PDB entry 9DUL | electron microscopy, 2.56 A resolution | chains A and L of the 21 polymer chains in the assembly

# Chain A
Molecule: 16S rRNA
Source organism: Escherichia coli
Sequence (1533 nucleotides; numbered 2 to 1534; the number before each row is that of its first residue):
     2 AAUUGAAGAG UUUGAUCAUG GCUCAGAUUG AACGCUGGCG GCAGGCCUAA CACAUGCAAG
    62 UCGAACGGUA ACAGGAAGAA GCUUGCUUCU UUGCUGACGA GUGGCGGACG GGUGAGUAAU
   122 GUCUGGGAAA CUGCCUGAUG GAGGGGGAUA ACUACUGGAA ACGGUAGCUA AUACCGCAUA
   182 ACGUCGCAAG ACCAAAGAGG GGGACCUUCG GGCCUCUUGC CAUCGGAUGU GCCCAGAUGG
   242 GAUUAGCUAG UAGGUGGGGU AACGGCUCAC CUAGGCGACG AUCCCUAGCU GGUCUGAGAG
   302 GAUGACCAGC CACACUGGAA CUGAGACACG GUCCAGACUC CUACGGGAGG CAGCAGUGGG
   362 GAAUAUUGCA CAAUGGGCGC AAGCCUGAUG CAGCCAUGCC GCGUGUAUGA AGAAGGCCUU
   422 CGGGUUGUAA AGUACUUUCA GCGGGGAGGA AGGGAGUAAA GUUAAUACCU UUGCUCAUUG
   482 ACGUUACCCG CAGAAGAAGC ACCGGCUAAC UCCGUGCCAG CAGCCXCGGU AAUACGGAGG
   542 GUGCAAGCGU UAAUCGGAAU UACUGGGCGU AAAGCGCACG CAGGCGGUUU GUUAAGUCAG
   602 AUGUGAAAUC CCCGGGCUCA ACCUGGGAAC UGCAUCUGAU ACUGGCAAGC UUGAGUCUCG
   662 UAGAGGGGGG UAGAAUUCCA GGUGUAGCGG UGAAAUGCGU AGAGAUCUGG AGGAAUACCG
   722 GUGGCGAAGG CGGCCCCCUG GACGAAGACU GACGCUCAGG UGCGAAAGCG UGGGGAGCAA
   782 ACAGGAUUAG AUACCCUGGU AGUCCACGCC GUAAACGAUG UCGACUUGGA GGUUGUGCCC
   842 UUGAGGCGUG GCUUCCGGAG CUAACGCGUU AAGUCGACCG CCUGGGGAGU ACGGCCGCAA
   902 GGUUAAAACU CAAAUGAAUU GACGGGGGCC CGCACAAGCG GUGGAGCAUG UGGUUUAAUU
   962 CGAUCXAACG CGAAGAACCU UACCUGGUCU UGACAUCCAC GGAAGUUUUC AGAGAUGAGA
  1022 AUGUGCCUUC GGGAACCGUG AGACAGGUGC UGCAUGGCUG UCGUCAGCUC GUGUUGUGAA
  1082 AUGUUGGGUU AAGUCCCGCA ACGAGCGCAA CCCUUAUCCU UUGUUGCCAG CGGUCCGGCC
  1142 GGGAACUCAA AGGAGACUGC CAGUGAUAAA CUGGAGGAAG GUGGGGAUGA CGUCAAGUCA
  1202 UCAUGGCCCU UACGACCAGG GCUACACACG UGCUACAAUG GCGCAUACAA AGAGAAGCGA
  1262 CCUCGCGAGA GCAAGCGGAC CUCAUAAAGU GCGUCGUAGU CCGGAUUGGA GUCUGCAACU
  1322 CGACUCCAUG AAGUCGGAAU CGCUAGUAAU CGUGGAUCAG AAUGCCACGG UGAAUACGUU
  1382 CCCGGGCCUU GUACACACCG CCCGUXACAC CAUGGGAGUG GGUUGCAAAA GAAGUAGGUA
  1442 GCUUAACCUU CGGGAGGGCG CUUACCACUU UGUGAUUCAU GACUGGGGUG AAGUCGUAAC
  1502 AAGGUAACCG UAGGGGAACC UGCGGUUGGA UCA
Unresolved in the structure: 205-213, 841-845, 1207, 1516
Differences from the reference sequence: conflict C966 (G493406 in 2852408577)
Modified positions: PSU (pseudouridine-5'-monophosphate) at position 516, G7M (N7-methyl-guanosine-5'-monophosphate) at position 527, 5MC (5-methylcytidine-5'-monophosphate) at position 967, 4OC (4n,o2'-methylcytidine-5'-monophosphate) at position 1402, 5MC (5-methylcytidine-5'-monophosphate) at position 1407, UR3 (3-methyluridine-5'-monophoshate) at position 1498, MA6 (6N-dimethyladenosine-5'-monophoshate) at position 1518, MA6 (6N-dimethyladenosine-5'-monophoshate) at position 1519

# Chain L
Protein: Small ribosomal subunit protein uS12
Source organism: Escherichia coli
UniProtKB: A0A0F1AUC4 (A0A0F1AUC4_9ENTR); residue numbers follow UniProt; this construct covers 1-124
Amino-acid sequence (124 residues; row label = number of the first residue in the row):
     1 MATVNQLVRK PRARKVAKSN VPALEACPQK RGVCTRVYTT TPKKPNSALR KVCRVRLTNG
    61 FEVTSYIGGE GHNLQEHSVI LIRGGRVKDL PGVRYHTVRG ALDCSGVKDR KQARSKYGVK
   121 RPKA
Unresolved in the structure: 1
Modified positions: Asp89 ((3R)-3-(methylsulfanyl)-L-aspartic acid; D2T)

# Interface between chain A and chain L
Residue-residue contacts - 116 pairs, chain A then chain L:
  A33(A) - Pro28(L)  sugar contact
  A33(A) - Gln29(L)  hydrogen bond to the sugar
  C34(A) - Gln29(L)  hydrogen bond to the sugar
  C34(A) - Val98(L)  sugar contact
  G35(A) - Ser115(L)  hydrogen bond to the sugar
  G35(A) - Gly118(L)  sugar contact
  C36(A) - Arg114(L)  sugar contact
  C36(A) - Ser115(L)  sugar contact
  C36(A) - Lys120(L)  salt bridge to the phosphate
  C36(A) - Arg121(L)  phosphate contact
  U37(A) - Lys120(L)  salt bridge to the phosphate
  U37(A) - Arg121(L)  phosphate contact
  G302(A) - Arg14(L)  phosphate contact
  A303(A) - Arg14(L)  salt bridge to the phosphate
  G362(A) - Arg31(L)  salt bridge to the phosphate
  G362(A) - Thr58(L)  phosphate contact
  A363(A) - Cys27(L)  base contact
  A363(A) - Pro28(L)  base contact
  A363(A) - Gln29(L)  base contact
  A363(A) - Lys30(L)  phosphate contact
  A363(A) - Arg31(L)  salt bridge to the phosphate
  A363(A) - Leu81(L)  sugar contact
  G500(A) - Arg121(L)  salt bridge to the phosphate
  C501(A) - Arg114(L)  salt bridge to the phosphate
  C501(A) - Ser115(L)  hydrogen bond to the phosphate
  C501(A) - Arg121(L)  salt bridge to the phosphate
  A502(A) - Ala113(L)  hydrogen bond to the phosphate
  A502(A) - Arg114(L)  hydrogen bond to the phosphate
  A502(A) - Ser115(L)  hydrogen bond to the phosphate
  A502(A) - Lys116(L)  hydrogen bond to the phosphate
  C503(A) - Ala113(L)  phosphate contact
  C503(A) - Lys116(L)  salt bridge to the phosphate
  C518(A) - Pro45(L)  base contact
  C518(A) - Ser47(L)  phosphate contact
  C519(A) - Ser47(L)  phosphate contact
  C519(A) - Ala48(L)  phosphate contact
  A520(A) - Ala48(L)  phosphate contact
  A520(A) - Leu49(L)  hydrogen bond to the phosphate
  A520(A) - Lys51(L)  salt bridge to the phosphate
  A520(A) - Glu70(L)  sugar contact
  G521(A) - Arg50(L)  hydrogen bond to the base
  G521(A) - Gly69(L)  phosphate contact
  G521(A) - Glu70(L)  phosphate contact
  G521(A) - Gly71(L)  hydrogen bond to the phosphate
  C522(A) - Asn46(L)  base contact
  C522(A) - Arg50(L)  base contact
  C522(A) - Tyr66(L)  hydrogen bond to the phosphate
  C522(A) - Gly69(L)  phosphate contact
  C522(A) - Asp89(L)  base contact
  C522(A) - Tyr117(L)  hydrogen bond to the phosphate
  A523(A) - Arg50(L)  base contact
  A523(A) - Val87(L)  base contact
  A523(A) - Lys88(L)  base contact
  A523(A) - Asp89(L)  base contact
  A523(A) - Tyr117(L)  hydrogen bond to the phosphate
  C525(A) - Arg86(L)  salt bridge to the phosphate
  C525(A) - Lys88(L)  phosphate contact
  C526(A) - Lys88(L)  phosphate contact
  G7M_527(A) - Asn46(L)  base contact
  C528(A) - Asn46(L)  hydrogen bond to the base
  G529(A) - Asn46(L)  base contact
  G529(A) - Ser47(L)  base contact
  G537(A) - Glu70(L)  sugar contact
  G537(A) - Arg110(L)  salt bridge to the phosphate
  G538(A) - Arg110(L)  salt bridge to the phosphate
  G538(A) - Lys111(L)  hydrogen bond to the phosphate
  G538(A) - Gln112(L)  hydrogen bond to the phosphate
  A539(A) - Lys111(L)  phosphate contact
  A539(A) - Gln112(L)  hydrogen bond to the phosphate
  G550(A) - Lys116(L)  sugar contact
  U551(A) - Arg83(L)  sugar contact
  U551(A) - Lys116(L)  sugar contact
  U552(A) - Pro28(L)  hydrogen bond to the sugar
  U552(A) - Arg83(L)  sugar contact
  U552(A) - Gly84(L)  phosphate contact
  A553(A) - Val21(L)  phosphate contact
  A553(A) - Leu24(L)  sugar contact
  A553(A) - Ala26(L)  hydrogen bond to the sugar
  A553(A) - Cys27(L)  sugar contact
  A553(A) - Pro28(L)  sugar contact
  A553(A) - Gly84(L)  phosphate contact
  A553(A) - Gly85(L)  phosphate contact
  A554(A) - Ser19(L)  hydrogen bond to the phosphate
  A554(A) - Val21(L)  phosphate contact
  U561(A) - Lys15(L)  base contact
  U562(A) - Arg12(L)  phosphate contact
  U562(A) - Ala13(L)  hydrogen bond to the sugar
  U562(A) - Arg14(L)  sugar contact
  U562(A) - Lys15(L)  salt bridge to the phosphate
  A563(A) - Arg12(L)  base contact
  C564(A) - Leu7(L)  phosphate contact
  C564(A) - Arg12(L)  salt bridge to the phosphate
  G567(A) - Arg12(L)  hydrogen bond to the base
  G568(A) - Ala2(L)  hydrogen bond to the base
  G585(A) - Asn5(L)  hydrogen bond to the sugar
  C879(A) - Asn5(L)  phosphate contact
  C880(A) - Thr3(L)  hydrogen bond to the phosphate
  C880(A) - Asn5(L)  phosphate contact
  C880(A) - Arg9(L)  salt bridge to the phosphate
  G881(A) - Gln6(L)  hydrogen bond to the phosphate
  G881(A) - Arg9(L)  salt bridge to the phosphate
  C882(A) - Ala2(L)  base contact
  C882(A) - Gln6(L)  base contact
  C883(A) - Arg12(L)  base contact
  U884(A) - Arg12(L)  hydrogen bond to the base
  A909(A) - Lys18(L)  salt bridge to the phosphate
  C910(A) - Lys18(L)  salt bridge to the phosphate
  C910(A) - Arg94(L)  salt bridge to the phosphate
  U911(A) - Gly92(L)  phosphate contact
  C912(A) - Lys43(L)  salt bridge to the phosphate
  A913(A) - Lys43(L)  salt bridge to the phosphate
  A913(A) - Lys88(L)  salt bridge to the phosphate
  C1411(A) - Arg54(L)  phosphate contact
  C1412(A) - Arg54(L)  salt bridge to the phosphate
  A1492(A) - Lys44(L)  phosphate contact
  A1492(A) - Ser47(L)  hydrogen bond to the base
Other interface residues (no listed pair), chain A (56 interface residues in all): A32, G524, G1491
Other interface residues (no listed pair), chain L (61 interface residues in all): Pro91, Arg99, Gly100, Val119

# In short
Chain A and chain L form an interface of 56 and 61 residues respectively; the contacts include 29 hydrogen
bonds and 24 salt bridges. Among the polar pairs are G521(A)-Arg50(L), C528(A)-Asn46(L) and G567(A)-Arg12(L).
Here chain A is 16S rRNA and chain L is Small ribosomal subunit protein uS12, both from Escherichia coli.
Entry 9DUL (Structure of mutant 30S subunit with extended helix 26, version 4) was determined by electron
microscopy together with 9DUK from the same study.
